6WXE - chains K and l of the 39 polymer chains in the assembly; structure by electron microscopy, 3.40 A resolution.

Chain K:
Molecule: Intermediate capsid protein VP6
Organism: Rotavirus A (strain RVA/Monkey/United States/RRV/1975/G3P5B[3])
Reference sequence: B2BN53 (VP6_ROTRH); residue numbers follow UniProt; this construct covers 1-397
Sequence (397 residues; row label = number of the first residue in the row):
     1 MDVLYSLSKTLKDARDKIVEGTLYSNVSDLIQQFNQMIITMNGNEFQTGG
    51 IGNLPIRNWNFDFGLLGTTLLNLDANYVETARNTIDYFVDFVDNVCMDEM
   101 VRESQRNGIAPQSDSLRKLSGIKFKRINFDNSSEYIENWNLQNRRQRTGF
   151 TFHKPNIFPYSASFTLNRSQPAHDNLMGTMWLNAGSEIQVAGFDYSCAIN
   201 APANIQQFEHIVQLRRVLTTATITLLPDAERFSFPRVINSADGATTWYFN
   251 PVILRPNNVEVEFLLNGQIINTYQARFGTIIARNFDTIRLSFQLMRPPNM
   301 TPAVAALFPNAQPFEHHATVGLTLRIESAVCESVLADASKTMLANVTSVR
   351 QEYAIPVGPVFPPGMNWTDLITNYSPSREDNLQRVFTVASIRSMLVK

Chain l:
Molecule: Outer capsid glycoprotein VP7
Organism: Rotavirus A (strain RVA/Monkey/United States/RRV/1975/G3P5B[3])
Reference sequence: P12476 (VP7_ROTRH); residues 1-326 here = UniProt positions 1-326
Sequence (326 residues; each row starts with the number of its first residue):
     1 MYGIEYTTVLTFLISLILLNYILKSLTRMMDFIIYRFLFIVVILSPLLKA
    51 QNYGINLPITGSMDTAYANSTQEETFLTSTLCLYYPTEAATEINDNSWKD
   101 TLSQLFLTKGWPTGSVYFKEYTDIASFSVDPQLYCDYNVVLMKYDATLQL
   151 DMSELADLILNEWLCNPMDITLYYYQQTDEANKWISMGSSCTIKVCPLNT
   201 QTLGIGCLTTDTATFEEVATAEKLVITDVVDGVNHKLDVTTATCTIRNCK
   251 KLGPRENVAVIQVGGSDVLDITADPTTAPQTERMMRINWKKWWQVFYTVV
   301 DYVNQIIQAMSKRSRSLNSAAFYYRI
Disordered / not traced: 1-50, 316-326
Disulfides: Cys82-Cys135, Cys165-Cys249, Cys191-Cys244, Cys196-Cys207
Covalent attachments: N-acetylglucosamine (NAG) linked to Asn69
Metal / ion sites: Ca2+ site 1: Asp95 (shared with 2 residues of chain k); Ca2+ site 2: Asp151, Glu154, Glu222, Leu224; Ca2+ site 3: Gln177, Asp228, Asp231 (shared with 1 residue of chain j); Ca2+ site 4: Gly206, Thr214 (shared with 1 residue of chain j); Ca2+ site 5: Asp301 (shared with 3 residues of chain k)

How chain K and chain l interact:
Pairs across the interface (20; chain K residue first):
  Arg255(K) with Met63(l), hydrogen bond (side chain-backbone); Asp64(l); Thr65(l), hydrogen bond (side chain-backbone); Tyr67(l)
  Pro298(K) with Tyr67(l); Ala68(l); Ser70(l); Gln308(l)
  Asn299(K) with Asn69(l), hydrogen bond (side chain-backbone); Ser70(l); Thr71(l), hydrogen bond (side chain-backbone)
  Met300(K) with Gln308(l)
  Thr301(K) with Gln308(l)
  Pro302(K) with Glu282(l); Gln308(l); Ala309(l); Ser311(l)
  Ala305(K) with Gln308(l)
  Ala306(K) with Glu282(l)
  Asn310(K) with Gln305(l)
Also at the interface, not in a pair above, chain K (12 interface residues in all): Met295, Pro297, Ala303
Also at the interface, not in a pair above, chain l (17 interface residues in all): Ser62, Ala66, Gln72, Glu256

Summary:
Chain K and chain l form an interface of 12 and 17 residues respectively; the contacts include 4 hydrogen
bonds. Polar contacts include Arg255(K)-Met63(l), Arg255(K)-Thr65(l) and Asn299(K)-Asn69(l). Covalently linked
N-acetylglucosamine: at Asn69(l). Gly206(l) and Thr214(l) coordinate Ca2+ site 4.
Chain K is Intermediate capsid protein VP6 and chain l is Outer capsid glycoprotein VP7, both from Rotavirus A
(strain RVA/Monkey/United States/RRV/1975/G3P5B[3]); the structure, Cryo-EM reconstruction of VP5*/VP8*
assembly from rhesus rotavirus particles - Upright conformation, was determined by electron microscopy (same
publication as 6WXF and 6WXG).
